Entry 2NZ4 (X-ray diffraction, 2.50 A resolution); this record covers chains P and A of the 3 polymer chains in the assembly.

Chain P:
Molecule: GlmS ribozyme
Sequence (141 nucleotides; each row starts with the number of its first residue; note: 1 number in that range is skipped by the numbering (no residue carries it; nothing is unmodelled there); a row labelled like 17A-17L holds insertion residues (17A, then the next letters in order)):
    12 XGCAC
17A-17L CAUUGCACUCCG
    18 GUGCCAGUUG ACGAGGUGGG GUUUAUCGAG AUUUCGGCGG AUGACUCCCG GUUGUUCAUC
    78 ACAACCGCAA GCUUUUACUU AAAUCAUUAA GGUGACUUAG UGGACAAAGG UGAAAGUGUG
   138 AUGA
Modified / non-standard residues: GTP (guanosine-5'-triphosphate) at position 12
Ion coordination: Mg2+ site 1: A28, C29, G30 (shared with 1 residue of chain E); Mg2+ site 2 near A31 (its only coordinating residue here)
Small-molecule neighbours: glucosamine 6-phosphate (GLP; 2-amino-2-deoxy-6-O-phosphono-alpha-D-glucopyranose): A28, A42, U43, C55, G56, G57, A58
What the authors report for this chain:
  - binding site for glucosamine 6-phosphate: A42, U43, G57
  - contacts within the chain: G33-U59 (hydrogen bond), A46-U51
  - Mg2+ coordination through a water molecule: A28, C52, G53, G54, G56
  - catalytic residues: G57
  - mutagenesis - G57C: decreased catalytic activity (citing earlier work)
  - mutagenesis - G57A: abolished catalytic activity (citing earlier work)
  - catalytic residues: G33 (proposed by the authors, not directly observed)
  - mutagenesis - G33A (10,000-fold): abolished catalytic activity on glucosamine 6-phosphate
  - mutagenesis - G33C (500-fold), G33U (500-fold): decreased catalytic activity on glucosamine 6-phosphate
  - conformationally variable residues: A42, U43

Chain A:
Protein: U1 Small Nuclear Ribonucleoprotein A
From: Homo sapiens
Notes: fragment: RNA Binding Domain
UniProtKB: P09012 (SNRPA_HUMAN); residues 5-98 here correspond to UniProt positions 4-97 (UniProt number = residue number - 1)
Amino-acid sequence (94 residues; each row starts with the number of its first residue):
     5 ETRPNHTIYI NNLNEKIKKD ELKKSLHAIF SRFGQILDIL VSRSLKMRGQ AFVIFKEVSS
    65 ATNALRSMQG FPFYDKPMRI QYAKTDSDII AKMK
Not modelled in the structure: 5-6, 97-98
Sequence notes: engineered mutation His31 (Tyr30 in P09012), Arg36 (Gln35 in P09012)

Chain P / chain A interface:
Contacting residue pairs (40; chain P residue first):
  G13(P) with Lys22(A), hydrogen bond to the phosphate
  C14(P) with Lys22(A), salt bridge to the phosphate
  C16(P) with Lys20(A), salt bridge to the phosphate
  A17B(P) with Leu49(A), base contact; Arg52(A), hydrogen bond to the base
  U17C(P) with Glu19(A), hydrogen bond to the base; Arg52(A), base contact
  U17D(P) with Asn15(A), base contact; Asn16(A), hydrogen bond to the base; Lys80(A), hydrogen bond to the base
  G17E(P) with Tyr13(A), hydrogen bond to the base; Asn15(A), hydrogen bond to the base; Asn16(A), hydrogen bond to the base; Glu19(A), hydrogen bond to the base; Lys50(A), hydrogen bond to the sugar; Arg52(A), hydrogen bond to the base; Gly53(A), base contact; Gln54(A), hydrogen bond to the base
  C17F(P) with Tyr13(A), stacking on the base; Gln54(A), sugar contact; Phe56(A), sugar contact; Gln85(A), base contact; Tyr86(A), hydrogen bond to the base; Ala87(A), base contact; Lys88(A), hydrogen bond to the base
  A17G(P) with Leu44(A), base contact; Met51(A), sugar contact; Phe56(A), stacking on the base; Thr89(A), hydrogen bond to the base; Asp90(A), base contact; Ser91(A), hydrogen bond to the base
  C17H(P) with Thr89(A), hydrogen bond to the base; Asp90(A), hydrogen bond to the base; Ser91(A), base contact; Asp92(A), hydrogen bond to the sugar
  C17K(P) with Ser46(A), hydrogen bond to the phosphate; Ser48(A), phosphate contact
  G17L(P) with Ser48(A), phosphate contact; Leu49(A), hydrogen bond to the phosphate; Arg52(A), hydrogen bond to the base
Also at the interface, not in a pair above, chain P (13 interface residues in all): A15
Also at the interface, not in a pair above, chain A (29 interface residues in all): Thr11, Leu17, Arg47, Ile93

In short:
13 residues of chain P and 29 residues of chain A are in contact; the contacts include 22 hydrogen bonds, 2
salt bridges and 2 aromatic stacking contacts. Polar pairs include G17E(P)-Tyr13(A), G17E(P)-Asn15(A) and
U17D(P)-Asn16(A). The paper reports catalytic residues G57(P) and G33(P); G33C and G33U of chain P reduce
catalytic activity on glucosamine 6-phosphate; 5 substitutions were tested in all.
Here chain P is GlmS ribozyme and chain A is U1 Small Nuclear Ribonucleoprotein A (Homo sapiens). Entry 2NZ4
(Structural investigation of the GlmS ribozyme bound to its catalytic cofactor) was determined by X-ray
diffraction.
